PDB entry 5NNK | X-ray diffraction, 1.80 A resolution | chain A

[Chain A]
Name: Cathelicidin antimicrobial peptide
Reference sequence: P49913 (CAMP_HUMAN); residues 1-37 here correspond to UniProt positions 134-170 (UniProt number = residue number + 133)
Amino-acid sequence (37 residues; row label = number of the first residue in the row):
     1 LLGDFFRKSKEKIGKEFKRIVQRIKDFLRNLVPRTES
Not modelled in the structure: 35-37
Swiss-Prot annotation at these positions:
  - region: F17 to R29 (Active core)
Reported in the primary citation:
  - conformationally variable residues (side-chain flip): L1 to R7, F17, I24, F27
  - contacts within the chain: G3-K10 (hydrogen bond), F5-K10 (hydrogen bond)
  - binding site for lauryl dimethylamine-N-oxide: F5, F6, I13, F17, I24, F27
  - self-association interface (contacts with another copy of this molecule): F6, F27
  - mutagenesis - R23A: unchanged stability

[Summary]
The paper reports a binding site for lauryl dimethylamine-N-oxide at F5, F6 and I13 among others; R23A leaves
stability unchanged.
Chain A is Cathelicidin antimicrobial peptide; the structure, The structure of LL-37 crystallized in the
presence LDAO, was determined by X-ray diffraction together with 5NMN, 5NNM and 5NNT from the same study.
